Entry 5NKQ (X-ray diffraction, 2.17 A resolution); this record covers chains A and F of the 4 polymer chains in the assembly.

== Chain A ==
Name: Putative fluoride ion transporter CrcB
From: Bordetella pertussis
UniProt: Q7VYU0 (CRCB_BORPE); numbering as in UniProt (aligned over 1-128)
Amino-acid sequence (128 residues; each row starts with the number of its first residue):
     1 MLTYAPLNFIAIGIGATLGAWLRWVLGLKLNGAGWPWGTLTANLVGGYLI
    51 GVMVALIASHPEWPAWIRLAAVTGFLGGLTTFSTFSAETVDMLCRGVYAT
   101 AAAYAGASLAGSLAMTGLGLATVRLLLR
Not modelled in the structure: 1
Construct notes: conflict K29 (Arg in Q7VYU0), C94 (Glu in Q7VYU0)
Swiss-Prot annotation at these positions:
  - binding site (fluoride): N43, Y104, S108, S112
  - binding site (Na(+)): G77, T80
  - mutagenesis: N43 (N43D: Supports robust fluoride-selective efflux at pH 7. Efflux falls when increasing pH and is extinguished at pH 9), F82 (F82I: Fluoride efflux is 3 orders of magnitude slower than for wild-type), F85 (F85I: Fluoride efflux is 2 orders of magnitude slower than for wild-type)
Metal / ion sites: Na+: G77, T80 (shared with 2 residues of chain B)
Reported in the primary citation:
  - Na+ coordination: G77, T80
  - binding site for fluoride ion: N43, F82, F85, S108, S112

== Chain F ==
Name: Monobody
From: Homo sapiens
Notes: antibody fragment or engineered binder
Amino-acid sequence (92 residues; numbered 1 to 92; the number before each row is that of its first residue):
     1 SVSSVPTKLEVVAATPTSLLISWDAYYDEVMYYRITYGETGGNSPVQEFT
    51 VPGSSSTATISGLKPGVDYTITVYAYYDSYGHWSPISINYRT
Not modelled in the structure: 1-2, 41-44

== Interface between chain A and chain F ==
Pairs across the interface (17; chain A residue first):
  L2(A) - D28(F)  hydrogen bond (backbone-side chain)
  L2(A) - E29(F)
  T3(A) - D28(F)  hydrogen bond (side chain-backbone)
  V54(A) - Y80(F)  hydrophobic
  I57(A) - Y77(F)  hydrophobic
  I57(A) - W83(F)
  A58(A) - H82(F)
  A58(A) - S84(F)  hydrogen bond (backbone-side chain)
  P61(A) - S3(F)
  P61(A) - V5(F)  hydrophobic
  P61(A) - W83(F)
  A65(A) - E29(F)
  R68(A) - E29(F)  salt bridge
  R68(A) - Y77(F)
  R68(A) - Y80(F)
  R68(A) - W83(F)
  V72(A) - Y80(F)
Interface residues without a listed pair, chain A (11 interface residues in all): I50, T73
Interface residues without a listed pair, chain F (12 interface residues in all): M31, D78, G81

== Overview ==
11 residues of chain A face 12 of chain F across their interface, with 3 hydrogen bonds and 1 salt bridge.
Polar pairs include R68(A)-E29(F), L2(A)-D28(F) and T3(A)-D28(F). From the paper: a binding site for fluoride
ion at N43(A), F82(A) and F85(A) among others; Na+ coordination by G77(A) and T80(A).
Chain A is Putative fluoride ion transporter CrcB (Bordetella pertussis) and chain F is Monobody (Homo
sapiens); the structure, Crystal structure of a dual topology fluoride ion channel, was determined by X-ray
diffraction, deposited together with 5A40 and 5A43.
